PDB entry 8J5P | electron microscopy, 3.10 A resolution | chains L and Y of the 36 polymer chains in the assembly

Chain L:
Name: Reaction center protein L chain
Organism: Roseiflexus castenholzii DSM 13941
Reference sequence: A7NQE8 (A7NQE8_ROSCS); numbering as in UniProt (aligned over 1-315)
Amino-acid sequence (315 residues; each row starts with the number of its first residue):
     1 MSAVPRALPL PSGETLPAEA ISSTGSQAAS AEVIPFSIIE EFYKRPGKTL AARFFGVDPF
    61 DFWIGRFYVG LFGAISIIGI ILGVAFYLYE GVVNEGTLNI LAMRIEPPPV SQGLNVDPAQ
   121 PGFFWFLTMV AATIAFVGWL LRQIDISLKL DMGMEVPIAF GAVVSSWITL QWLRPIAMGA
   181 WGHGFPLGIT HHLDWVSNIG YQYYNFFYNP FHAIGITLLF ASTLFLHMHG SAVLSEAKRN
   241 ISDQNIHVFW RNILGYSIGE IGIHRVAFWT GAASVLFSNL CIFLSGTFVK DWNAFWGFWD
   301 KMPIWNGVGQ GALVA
Disordered / not traced: 1-5, 19-28
Metal / ion sites: Fe ion: H229 (shared with 3 residues of chain M)
Residues lining bound ligands:
  - bacteriochlorophyll a (BCL), molecule 1: V84, Y87, F136, W167, L170, F185, I189, T190, H192, L193, V196
  - bacteriochlorophyll a (BCL), molecule 2: F136, F160, V163, S166, W167, L170, W195, V196, S197, I199, G200, Y201, F206, F207, H212, G215, I216, L219, S278, N279, C281, I282
  - bacteriochlorophyll a (BCL), molecule 3: V196, Y201, F207, F220
  - bacteriopheophytin b (BPB), molecule 1: I80, G83, V84, Y87, T128, A132, A135, F136, W139, Q143, V156, A159, F160, V163, W167, L187, G188, I189, H192, G271, V275
  - bacteriopheophytin b (BPB), molecule 2: A213, I216, T217, F220, A221, L224
  - bacteriopheophytin b (BPB), molecule 3: F220, T223, L224, H227, M228, W250, I253, L254
  - Menaquinone 11 (MQE; 2-methyl-3-[(2E,6E,10E,14E,18E,22E,26E,30E,34E,38E)-3,7,11,15,19,23,27,31,35,39,43-undecamethyltetratetraconta-2,6,10,1 4,18,22,26,30,34,38,42-undecaen-1-yl]naphthalene-1,4-dione), molecule 1: I64, F67, V69, G73, I77, I81, V84, L88, W139, R142
  - Menaquinone 11 (MQE), molecule 2: L218, F225, M228, H229, A232, I246, H247, W250, Y256, S257, I258, G259, E260, I263, V266, W269, T270, A273, F277

Chain Y:
Name: Subunit Y
Organism: Roseiflexus castenholzii DSM 13941
Amino-acid sequence (39 residues; each row starts with the number of its first residue):
     1 MNWIVATFML MFVLVAFLPL VVSLAYTWVT NPETQSTEE
Disordered / not traced: 33-39
Residues lining bound ligands: Menaquinone 11 (MQE; 2-methyl-3-[(2E,6E,10E,14E,18E,22E,26E,30E,34E,38E)-3,7,11,15,19,23,27,31,35,39,43-undecamethyltetratetraconta-2,6,10,1 4,18,22,26,30,34,38,42-undecaen-1-yl]naphthalene-1,4-dione): T7, L10, L14, F17, L18, V21, L24

Interface between chain L and chain Y:
Residue-residue contacts (21; chain L residue first):
  S165(L) - A16(Y)
  L173(L) - M9(Y)  hydrophobic
  L173(L) - F12(Y)  hydrophobic
  A177(L) - M9(Y)  hydrophobic
  R265(L) - T27(Y)
  F268(L) - S23(Y)
  W269(L) - L20(Y)
  W269(L) - S23(Y)
  W269(L) - L24(Y)
  W269(L) - T27(Y)
  A272(L) - L20(Y)  hydrophobic
  L276(L) - A16(Y)
  L276(L) - F17(Y)
  F277(L) - F17(Y)
  N279(L) - V13(Y)
  L280(L) - V13(Y)  hydrophobic
  L280(L) - F17(Y)  hydrophobic
  F283(L) - A6(Y)
  F283(L) - M9(Y)  hydrophobic
  F283(L) - L10(Y)  hydrophobic
  F288(L) - W3(Y)  hydrophobic
Other interface residues (no listed pair), chain L (15 interface residues in all): T169, A273
Other interface residues (no listed pair), chain Y (13 interface residues in all): N31

Summary:
Chain L and chain Y form an interface of 15 and 13 residues respectively. One Menaquinone 11 molecule is bound
between chain L and chain Y. Chain L binds 3 copies of bacteriochlorophyll a, 3 copies of bacteriopheophytin b
and Menaquinone 11.
Here chain L is Reaction center protein L chain and chain Y is Subunit Y, both from Roseiflexus castenholzii
DSM 13941. Entry 8J5P (Cryo-EM structure of native RC-LH complex from Roseiflexus castenholzii at 2,000lux)
was determined by electron microscopy, deposited together with 8HJU, 8HJV and 8J5O.
